PDB entry 4QYN | X-ray diffraction, 1.19 A resolution | chain A

Chain A:
Molecule: Retinol-binding protein 2
Organism: Homo sapiens
Notes: fragment: transfer protein
Reference sequence: P50120 (RET2_HUMAN); residues 1-133 here correspond to UniProt positions 2-134 (UniProt number = residue number + 1)
Chain sequence (133 residues; each row starts with the number of its first residue):
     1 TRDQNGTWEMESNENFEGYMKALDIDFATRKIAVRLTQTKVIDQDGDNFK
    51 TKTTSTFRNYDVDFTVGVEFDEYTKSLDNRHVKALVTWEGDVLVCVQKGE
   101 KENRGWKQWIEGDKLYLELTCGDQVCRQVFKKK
Small-molecule neighbours: retinol (RTL): F16, Y19, M20, I25, A33, K40, T51, T53, S55, F57, R58, N59, Y60, V62, L77, W106, Q108, L117, L119
UniProt features mapped onto this chain:
  - binding site (all-trans-retinol): K40, Q108
From the paper describing this entry:
  - binding site for retinol: K40, Q108
  - mutagenesis - T51I: unchanged binding to retinol

Summary:
Ligands of chain A: retinol. Curated annotation (UniProt) lists all-trans-retinol-binding residues K40 and
Q108. From the paper: a binding site for retinol at K40 and Q108; T51I leaves binding to retinol unchanged.
Chain A is Retinol-binding protein 2 (Homo sapiens); the structure, The Crystal Structures of holo-wt human
Cellular Retinol Binding protein II (hCRBPII) bound to Retinol, was determined by X-ray diffraction (same
publication as 4QYP, 4QZT and 4QZU).
